PDB entry 4ZN7 | X-ray diffraction, 1.93 A resolution | chains A and B of the 4 polymer chains in the assembly

Chain A (and B):
Protein: Estrogen receptor
Organism: Homo sapiens
Notes: fragment: ligand-binding domain; chain B of this document is another copy of the same molecule, construct and numbering; everything in this record applies to it too
UniProtKB: P03372 (ESR1_HUMAN); numbering as in UniProt (aligned over 301-559)
Amino-acid sequence (259 residues; numbered 301 to 559; the number before each row is that of its first residue):
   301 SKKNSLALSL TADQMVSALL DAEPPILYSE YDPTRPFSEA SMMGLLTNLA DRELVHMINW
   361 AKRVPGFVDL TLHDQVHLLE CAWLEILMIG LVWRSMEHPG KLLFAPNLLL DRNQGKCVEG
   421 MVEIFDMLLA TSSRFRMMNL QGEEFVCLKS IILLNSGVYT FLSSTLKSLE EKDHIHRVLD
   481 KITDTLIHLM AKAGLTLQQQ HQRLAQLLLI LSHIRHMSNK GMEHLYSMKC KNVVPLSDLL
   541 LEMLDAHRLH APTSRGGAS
Disordered / not traced: 301-304, 462-471, 549-559 (chain B: 301-304, 462-469, 549-559)
Sequence notes: engineered mutation Ser-537 (Tyr in P03372)
Residues lining bound ligands: diethylstilbestrol (DES): Met-343, Leu-346, Thr-347, Leu-349, Ala-350, Glu-353, Leu-384, Leu-387, Met-388, Leu-391, Arg-394, Phe-404, Met-421, Ile-424, Leu-428, Gly-521, His-524, Leu-525, Met-528, Leu-540
What the authors report for this chain:
  - mutagenesis - Y537S: unchanged binding to diethylstilbestrol

Interface between chain A and chain B:
Residue-residue contacts (52; chain A residue first):
  Ala-430(A) / Tyr-459(B)
  Arg-434(A) / His-476(B)
  Ile-451(A) / Leu-509(B)  hydrophobic
  Asn-455(A) / Leu-509(B)
  Asn-455(A) / His-513(B)  hydrogen bond (backbone-side chain)
  Ser-456(A) / His-513(B)  hydrogen bond (backbone-side chain)
  Tyr-459(A) / Ala-430(B)
  Tyr-459(A) / Arg-434(B)  hydrogen bond
  Tyr-459(A) / Ile-510(B)
  Tyr-459(A) / His-513(B)
  His-476(A) / Arg-434(B)
  Leu-479(A) / Leu-509(B)  hydrophobic
  Asp-480(A) / Gln-502(B)
  Asp-480(A) / Gln-506(B)  hydrogen bond
  Thr-483(A) / His-501(B)
  Thr-483(A) / Ala-505(B)
  Asp-484(A) / Gln-498(B)  hydrogen bond
  Asp-484(A) / Gln-502(B)  hydrogen bond
  Ile-487(A) / His-501(B)
  Leu-497(A) / Leu-497(B)  hydrophobic
  Gln-498(A) / Asp-484(B)  hydrogen bond
  His-501(A) / Thr-483(B)
  His-501(A) / Asp-484(B)  salt bridge
  His-501(A) / Ile-487(B)
  His-501(A) / His-501(B)
  His-501(A) / Leu-504(B)
  Gln-502(A) / Asp-480(B)
  Gln-502(A) / Asp-484(B)  hydrogen bond
  Leu-504(A) / His-501(B)
  Ala-505(A) / Thr-483(B)
  Ala-505(A) / Leu-508(B)  hydrophobic
  Gln-506(A) / Asp-480(B)  hydrogen bond
  Leu-508(A) / Ala-505(B)  hydrophobic
  Leu-509(A) / Ile-451(B)  hydrophobic
  Leu-509(A) / Asn-455(B)  hydrogen bond (backbone-side chain)
  Leu-509(A) / Tyr-459(B)
  Leu-509(A) / Leu-508(B)  hydrophobic
  Leu-509(A) / Leu-511(B)  hydrophobic
  Ile-510(A) / Tyr-459(B)
  Ser-512(A) / Arg-515(B)  hydrogen bond
  His-513(A) / Tyr-459(B)
  His-513(A) / Arg-515(B)
  Arg-515(A) / Ser-512(B)  hydrogen bond
  Arg-515(A) / His-513(B)  hydrogen bond
  Arg-515(A) / His-516(B)
  His-516(A) / Arg-515(B)  hydrogen bond
  His-516(A) / Asn-519(B)  hydrogen bond
  Asn-519(A) / His-516(B)  hydrogen bond
  Asn-519(A) / Asn-519(B)  hydrogen bond
  Lys-520(A) / His-547(B)
  Glu-523(A) / Glu-523(B)
  His-547(A) / Lys-520(B)
Also at the interface, not in a pair above, chain A (34 interface residues in all): Gly-457, Val-458, Thr-460, Leu-511
Also at the interface, not in a pair above, chain B (32 interface residues in all): Met-427, Thr-460, Leu-479

Overview:
Chain A and chain B form an interface of 34 and 32 residues respectively, with 17 hydrogen bonds and 1 salt
bridge. Polar pairs include His-501(A)/Asp-484(B), Asn-455(A)/His-513(B) and Ser-456(A)/His-513(B). Bound to
chain A: diethylstilbestrol. From the paper: Y537S of chain A leaves binding to diethylstilbestrol unchanged.
Chain A and chain B are both Estrogen receptor (Homo sapiens); the structure, Crystal Structure of the
ER-alpha Ligand-binding Domain (Y537S) in complex with Diethylstilbestrol, was determined by X-ray
diffraction, deposited together with 4ZNH, 4ZNS, 4ZNT, 4ZNU, 4ZNV, 4ZNW and 50 further entries.
